Entry 6PTR (X-ray diffraction, 1.75 A resolution); this record covers chains B and Y of the 4 polymer chains in the assembly.

== Chain B ==
Name: Beta sliding clamp
From: Bartonella birtlesii LL-WM9
UniProtKB: J1IY24 (J1IY24_9RHIZ); residues 1-373 here = UniProt positions 1-373
Amino-acid sequence (381 residues; row label = number of the first residue in the row; numbers below 1 keep their minus sign (Met-7 is residue -7)):
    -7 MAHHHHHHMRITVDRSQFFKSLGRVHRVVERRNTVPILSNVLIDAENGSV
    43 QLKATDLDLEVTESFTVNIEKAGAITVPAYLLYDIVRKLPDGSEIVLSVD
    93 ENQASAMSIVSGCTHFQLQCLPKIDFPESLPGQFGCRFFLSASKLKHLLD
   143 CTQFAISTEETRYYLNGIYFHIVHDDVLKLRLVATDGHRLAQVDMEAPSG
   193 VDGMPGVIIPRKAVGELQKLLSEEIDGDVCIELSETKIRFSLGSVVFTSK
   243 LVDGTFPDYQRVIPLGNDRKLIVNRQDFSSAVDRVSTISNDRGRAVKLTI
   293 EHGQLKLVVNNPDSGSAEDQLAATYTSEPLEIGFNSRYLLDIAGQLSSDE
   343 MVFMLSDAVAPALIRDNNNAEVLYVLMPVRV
Disordered / not traced: -7 to -2, 94-96
Sequence notes: initiating methionine (-7); expression tag (-6 to 0)

== Chain Y ==
Name: Ace-mva-MP8-nzc-leu-MP8-leu-mva-pro-mlu-gly
Amino-acid sequence (11 residues; row label = number of the first residue in the row):
     1 XVXXLXLVPXG
Modified residues: ACE (acetyl group) at position 1, MP8 ((4R)-4-methyl-L-proline) at position 3, NZC (N-methylidene-L-threonine) at position 4, MP8 ((4R)-4-methyl-L-proline) at position 6, MLU (N-methyl-D-leucine) at position 10; Val2, Val8 (N-methylvaline; MVA)
Covalently attached groups: covalent link NZC_4-Gly11

== Chain B / chain Y interface ==
Pairs across the interface (26):
  Tyr156(B) - Pro9(Y)
  Tyr156(B) - MLU_10(Y)
  Thr177(B) - Leu5(Y)
  Gly179(B) - NZC_4(Y)
  Gly179(B) - Leu5(Y)  hydrogen bond (backbone-backbone)
  Gly179(B) - Leu7(Y)
  His180(B) - Val2(Y)
  His180(B) - MP8_3(Y)
  His180(B) - Leu5(Y)
  Arg181(B) - Leu5(Y)
  Leu182(B) - Leu5(Y)  hydrophobic
  Pro249(B) - Val8(Y)
  Pro249(B) - Pro9(Y)
  Asp250(B) - Val8(Y)  hydrogen bond (backbone-backbone)
  Arg253(B) - Val8(Y)
  Val254(B) - MP8_6(Y)
  Val254(B) - Leu7(Y)
  Val351(B) - MP8_3(Y)
  Pro353(B) - Leu5(Y)  hydrophobic
  Val367(B) - Leu5(Y)  hydrophobic
  Met369(B) - MP8_3(Y)
  Met369(B) - NZC_4(Y)
  Met369(B) - Leu5(Y)  hydrophobic
  Pro370(B) - MP8_3(Y)
  Val371(B) - ACE_1(Y)
  Arg372(B) - ACE_1(Y)  hydrogen bond (backbone-backbone)
Other interface residues (no listed pair), chain B (20 interface residues in all): Arg154, Tyr251, Leu368
Other interface residues (no listed pair), chain Y (11 interface residues in all): Gly11

== Overview ==
20 residues of chain B face 11 of chain Y across their interface, with 3 hydrogen bonds. Main-chain hydrogen
bonds include Gly179(B)-Leu5(Y), Asp250(B)-Val8(Y) and Arg372(B)-ACE_1(Y).
Chain B is Beta sliding clamp (Bartonella birtlesii LL-WM9) and chain Y is
Ace-mva-MP8-nzc-leu-MP8-leu-mva-pro-mlu-gly; the structure, Crystal structure of a DnaN sliding clamp (DNA
polymerase III subunit beta) from Bartonella birtlesii bound ..., was determined by X-ray diffraction.
